4PZ3 - chains A and B of the 3 polymer chains in the assembly; structure by X-ray diffraction, 1.08 A resolution.

== Chain A (and B) ==
Protein: CD44 antigen
Source organism: Homo sapiens
Notes: fragment: hyaluronan binding domain, residues 18-170; chain B of this document is another copy of the same molecule, construct and numbering; everything in this record applies to it too
Reference sequence: P16070 (CD44_HUMAN); numbering as in UniProt (aligned over 18-170)
Sequence (153 residues; numbered 18 to 170; the number before each row is that of its first residue):
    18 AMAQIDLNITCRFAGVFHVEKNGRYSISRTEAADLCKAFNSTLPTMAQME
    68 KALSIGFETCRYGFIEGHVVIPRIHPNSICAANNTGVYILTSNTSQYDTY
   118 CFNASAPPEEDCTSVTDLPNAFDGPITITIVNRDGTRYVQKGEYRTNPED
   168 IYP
Disordered / not traced: 18-19, 170 (chain B: 18-19)
Differences from the reference sequence: engineered mutation Ala18 (Ser in P16070), Met19 (Leu in P16070)
Disulfide bonds: Cys28-Cys129, Cys53-Cys118, Cys77-Cys97
UniProt features mapped onto this chain:
  - binding site (hyaluronan): Arg41, Arg78, Tyr79, Tyr105
  - glycosylation (N-linked (GlcNAc...) asparagine): Asn25, Asn57, Asn100, Asn110, Asn120
  - natural variant: Arg46 (R46P: In In(A) antigen)
Reported in the primary citation:
  - binding site for Undefined peptides modeled as AAAV: Arg29, Phe34, Phe56, Asn57, Asn120 to Glu127, Val132
  - conformationally variable residues (loop rearrangement, side-chain flip): Arg41, Thr108 to Ser112, Arg150

== Chain A / chain B interface ==
Pairs across the interface (23):
  Gln21(A) - Gly152(B)
  Arg41(A) - Thr27(B)
  Arg41(A) - Arg150(B)
  Tyr42(A) - Cys77(B)  hydrophobic
  Tyr42(A) - Ile96(B)  hydrophobic
  Cys77(A) - Tyr42(B)  hydrophobic
  Arg78(A) - Arg78(B)
  Tyr79(A) - Ile96(B)  hydrophobic
  Asn94(A) - Ser112(B)
  Ser95(A) - Leu107(B)
  Ser95(A) - Ser109(B)  hydrogen bond (side chain-backbone)
  Ile96(A) - Tyr42(B)  hydrophobic
  Ile96(A) - Tyr79(B)  hydrophobic
  Ile96(A) - Leu107(B)  hydrophobic
  Ile96(A) - Tyr114(B)  hydrophobic
  Leu107(A) - Ser95(B)
  Leu107(A) - Ile96(B)  hydrophobic
  Ser109(A) - Ser95(B)  hydrogen bond (backbone-side chain)
  Ser112(A) - Asn94(B)
  Tyr114(A) - Ile96(B)  hydrophobic
  Arg150(A) - Arg41(B)  hydrogen bond (backbone-side chain)
  Gly152(A) - Gln21(B)
  Arg154(A) - Arg154(B)
Interface residues without a listed pair, chain A (20 interface residues in all): Asp23, Glu37, Gly40, Gln113
Interface residues without a listed pair, chain B (21 interface residues in all): Asp23, Glu37, Gly40, Gln113
Interface features reported in the paper:
  - interface residues, chain A: Gly40(A), Cys77(A), Arg78(A), Tyr79(A), Ile96(A)

== Overview ==
20 residues of chain A face 21 of chain B across their interface, with 3 hydrogen bonds. Polar contacts
include Ser95(A)-Ser109(B) and Arg150(A)-Arg41(B). From the paper: a binding site for Undefined peptides
modeled as AAAV at Arg29(A), Phe34(A) and Phe56(A) among others; interface residues Gly40(A), Cys77(A) and
Arg78(A) among others.
Chain A and chain B are both CD44 antigen (Homo sapiens); the structure, High-resolution crystal structure of
the human CD44 hyaluronan binding domain complex with undefined peptides, was determined by X-ray diffraction
together with 4PZ4 from the same study.
